1XL1 - chain A; structure by X-ray diffraction, 2.10 A resolution.

== Chain A ==
Protein: Glycogen phosphorylase, muscle form
Organism: Oryctolagus cuniculus
Notes: EC 2.4.1.1
UniProtKB: P00489 (PHS2_RABIT); residue numbers follow UniProt; this construct covers 1-842
Amino-acid sequence (842 residues; each row starts with the number of its first residue):
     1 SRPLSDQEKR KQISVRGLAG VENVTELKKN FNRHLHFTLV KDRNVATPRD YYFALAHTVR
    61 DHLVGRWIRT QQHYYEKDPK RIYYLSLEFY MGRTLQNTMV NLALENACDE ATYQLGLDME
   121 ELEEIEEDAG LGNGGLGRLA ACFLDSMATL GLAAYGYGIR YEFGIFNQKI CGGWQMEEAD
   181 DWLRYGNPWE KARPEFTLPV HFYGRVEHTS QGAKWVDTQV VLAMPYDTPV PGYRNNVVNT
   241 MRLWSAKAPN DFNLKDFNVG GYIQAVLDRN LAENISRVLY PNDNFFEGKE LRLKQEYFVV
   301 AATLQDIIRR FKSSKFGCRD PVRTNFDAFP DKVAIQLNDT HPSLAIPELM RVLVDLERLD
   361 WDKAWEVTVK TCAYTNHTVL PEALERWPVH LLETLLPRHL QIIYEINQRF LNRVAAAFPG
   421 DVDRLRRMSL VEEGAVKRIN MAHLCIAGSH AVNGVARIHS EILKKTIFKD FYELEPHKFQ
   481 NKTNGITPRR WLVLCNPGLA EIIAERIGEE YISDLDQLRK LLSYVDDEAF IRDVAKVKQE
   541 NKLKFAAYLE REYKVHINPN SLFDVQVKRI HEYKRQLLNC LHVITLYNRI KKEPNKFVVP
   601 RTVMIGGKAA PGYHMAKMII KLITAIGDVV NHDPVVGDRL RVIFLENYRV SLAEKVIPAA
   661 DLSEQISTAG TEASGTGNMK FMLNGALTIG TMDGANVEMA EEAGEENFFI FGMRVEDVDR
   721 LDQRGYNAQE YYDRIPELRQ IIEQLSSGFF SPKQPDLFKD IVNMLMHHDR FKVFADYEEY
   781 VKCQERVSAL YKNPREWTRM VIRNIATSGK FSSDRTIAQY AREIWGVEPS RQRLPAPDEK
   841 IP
Not modelled in the structure: 1-11, 255-260, 315-323, 837-842
Covalently attached groups: pyridoxal phosphate (PLP) linked to Lys-680
Ligand contacts:
  - pyridoxal phosphate (PLP): Tyr-90, Gly-134, Gly-135, Arg-138, Trp-491, Val-567, Lys-568, Lys-574, Tyr-648, Arg-649, Val-650, Ala-653, Gln-665, Glu-672, Gly-675, Thr-676, Gly-677
  - TH1 ((1R)-1,5-anhydro-1-(5-methyl-1,3-benzothiazol-2-yl)-D-glucitol): Gly-135, Leu-136, Leu-139, Asn-282, Asp-283, Asn-284, His-341, His-377, Thr-378, Val-455, Asn-484, Tyr-573, Glu-672, Ala-673, Ser-674, Gly-675, Thr-676
Curated features (UniProtKB/Swiss-Prot):
  - modified residue: Ser-747 (Phosphoserine)
Reported in the primary citation:
  - binding site for TH1: Leu-136, Asp-283, Asn-284, His-341, His-377, Thr-378, Asn-484, Tyr-573, Glu-672, Ser-674, Gly-675
  - conformationally variable residues (side-chain flip): Leu-136, Asn-282, Asp-339, His-341, His-571

== In short ==
Chain A binds compound TH1. Covalently linked pyridoxal phosphate: at Lys-680. From the paper: a binding site
for TH1 at Leu-136, Asp-283 and Asn-284 among others; conformational variability at Leu-136, Asn-282 and
Asp-339 among others.
Chain A is Glycogen phosphorylase, muscle form (Oryctolagus cuniculus); the structure, Kinetic and
crystallographic studies on 2-(beta-D-glucopyranosyl)-5-methyl-1,3,4-oxadiazole,-benzothiazole,
and-benzimidazole, inhibitors of muscle glycogen phosphorylase b. Evidence for a ..., was determined by X-ray
diffraction (same publication as 1XKX and 1XL0).
